Entry 3WOD (X-ray diffraction, 3.60 A resolution); this record covers chains B and D of the 8 polymer chains in the assembly.

# Chain B
Molecule: DNA-directed RNA polymerase subunit alpha
Organism: Thermus thermophilus
Notes: EC 2.7.7.6
UniProt: Q5SHR6 (RPOA_THET8); residue numbers follow UniProt; this construct covers 1-315
Chain sequence (315 residues; row label = number of the first residue in the row):
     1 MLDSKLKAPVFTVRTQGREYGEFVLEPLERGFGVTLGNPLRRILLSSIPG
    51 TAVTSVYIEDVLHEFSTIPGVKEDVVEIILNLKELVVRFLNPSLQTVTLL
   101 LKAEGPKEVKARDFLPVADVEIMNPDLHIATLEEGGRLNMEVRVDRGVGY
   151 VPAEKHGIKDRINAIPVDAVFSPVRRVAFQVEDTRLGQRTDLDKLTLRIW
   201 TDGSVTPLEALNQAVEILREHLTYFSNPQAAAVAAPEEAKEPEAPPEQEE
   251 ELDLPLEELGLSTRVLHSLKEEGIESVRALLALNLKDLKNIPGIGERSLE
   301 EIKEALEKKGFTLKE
Not modelled in the structure: 1-3, 236-315

# Chain D
Molecule: DNA-directed RNA polymerase subunit beta'
Organism: Thermus thermophilus
Notes: EC 2.7.7.6
UniProt: Q8RQE8 (RPOC_THET8); residue numbers follow UniProt; this construct covers 1-1524
Chain sequence (1524 residues; each row starts with the number of its first residue):
     1 MKKEVRKVRIALASPEKIRSWSYGEVEKPETINYRTLKPERDGLFDERIF
    51 GPIKDYECACGKYKRQRFEGKVCERCGVEVTKSIVRRYRMGHIELATPAA
   101 HIWFVKDVPSKIGTLLDLSATELEQVLYFSKYIVLDPKGAILNGVPVEKR
   151 QLLTDEEYRELRYGKQETYPLPPGVDALVKDGEEVVKGQELAPGVVSRLD
   201 GVALYRFPRRVRVEYVKKERAGLRLPLAAWVEKEAYKPGEILAELPEPYL
   251 FRAEEEGVVELKELEEGAFLVLRREDEPVATYFLPVGMTPLVVHGEIVEK
   301 GQPLAEAKGLLRMPRQVRAAQVEAEEEGETVYLTLFLEWTEPKDYRVQPH
   351 MNVVVPEGARVEAGDKIVAAIDPEEEVIAEAEGVVHLHEPASILVVKARV
   401 YPFEDDVEVSTGDRVAPGDVLADGGKVKSDVYGRVEVDLVRNVVRVVESY
   451 DIDARMGAEAIQQLLKELDLEALEKELLEEMKHPSRARRAKARKRLEVVR
   501 AFLDSGNRPEWMILEAVPVLPPDLRPMVQVDGGRFATSDLNDLYRRLINR
   551 NNRLKKLLAQGAPEIIIRNEKRMLQEAVDALLDNGRRGAPVTNPGSDRPL
   601 RSLTDILSGKQGRFRQNLLGKRVDYSGRSVIVVGPQLKLHQCGLPKRMAL
   651 ELFKPFLLKKMEEKGIAPNVKAARRMLERQRDIKDEVWDALEEVIHGKVV
   701 LLNRAPTLHRLGIQAFQPVLVEGQSIQLHPLVCEAFNADFDGDQMAVHVP
   751 LSSFAQAEARIQMLSAHNLLSPASGEPLAKPSRDIILGLYYITQVRKEKK
   801 GAGLEFATPEEALAAHERGEVALNAPIKVAGRETSVGRLKYVFANPDEAL
   851 LAVAHGIVDLQDVVTVRYMGKRLETSPGRILFARIVAEAVEDEKVAWELI
   901 QLDVPQEKNSLKDLVYQAFLRLGMEKTARLLDALKYYGFTFSTTSGITIG
   951 IDDAVIPEEKKQYLEEADRKLLQIEQAYEMGFLTDRERYDQILQLWTETT
  1001 EKVTQAVFKNFEENYPFNPLYVMAQSGARGNPQQIRQLCGLRGLMQKPSG
  1051 ETFEVPVRSSFREGLTVLEYFISSHGARKGGADTALRTADSGYLTRKLVD
  1101 VTHEIVVREADCGTTNYISVPLFQPDEVTRSLRLRKRADIEAGLYGRVLA
  1151 REVEVLGVRLEEGRYLSMDDVHLLIKAAEAGEIQEVPVRSPLTCQTRYGV
  1201 CQKCYGYDLSMARPVSIGEAVGIVAAQSIGEPGTQLTMRTFHTGGVAGAA
  1251 DITQGLPRVIELFEARRPKAKAVISEIDGVVRIEETEEKLSVFVESEGFS
  1301 KEYKLPKEARLLVKDGDYVEAGQPLTRGAIDPHQLLEAKGPEAVERYLVE
  1351 EIQKVYRAQGVKLHDKHIEIVVRQMMKYVEVTDPGDSRLLEGQVLEKWDV
  1401 EALNERLIAEGKTPVAWKPLLMGVTKSALSTKSWLSAASFQNTTHVLTEA
  1451 AIAGKKDELIGLKENVILGRLIPAGTGSDFVRFTQVVDQKTLKAIEEARK
  1501 EAVEAKERPAARRGVKREQPGKQA
Not modelled in the structure: 1, 1239-1254, 1506-1524
Disulfides: Cys-58/Cys-60
Ion coordination: Zn2+: Cys-1112, Cys-1201, Cys-1204

# How chain B and chain D interact
Contacting residue pairs - 46 pairs, chain B then chain D:
  Leu-45(B) / Leu-851(D)
  Leu-45(B) / His-855(D)
  Phe-65(B) / Leu-813(D)  hydrophobic
  Asp-74(B) / Arg-872(D)  salt bridge
  Val-76(B) / Arg-872(D)
  Glu-77(B) / Arg-867(D)  salt bridge
  Glu-77(B) / Arg-872(D)  salt bridge
  Leu-80(B) / Val-842(D)  hydrophobic
  Leu-80(B) / Ala-844(D)
  Leu-80(B) / Arg-867(D)
  Asn-81(B) / Arg-867(D)  hydrogen bond
  Lys-83(B) / Val-842(D)  hydrogen bond (side chain-backbone)
  Lys-83(B) / Glu-848(D)
  Glu-84(B) / Ala-844(D)
  Glu-84(B) / Asn-845(D)
  Glu-84(B) / Arg-867(D)  salt bridge
  Gly-149(B) / His-855(D)
  Tyr-150(B) / Phe-843(D)
  Tyr-150(B) / Glu-848(D)
  Tyr-150(B) / Ala-852(D)  hydrophobic
  Tyr-150(B) / His-855(D)
  Pro-152(B) / Ile-857(D)  hydrophobic
  Glu-154(B) / Val-821(D)
  Glu-154(B) / Lys-840(D)  salt bridge
  Asp-168(B) / Val-842(D)
  Val-170(B) / Glu-848(D)
  Val-174(B) / Leu-851(D)
  Arg-175(B) / Asn-845(D)
  Arg-175(B) / Asp-847(D)
  Arg-176(B) / Arg-884(D)
  Arg-176(B) / Glu-888(D)  salt bridge
  Gln-180(B) / Tyr-936(D)
  Arg-185(B) / Asp-689(D)  salt bridge
  Arg-185(B) / Glu-692(D)
  Leu-186(B) / Asp-685(D)
  Gly-187(B) / Asp-685(D)
  Gln-188(B) / Lys-646(D)
  Gln-188(B) / Arg-647(D)
  Gln-188(B) / Ile-683(D)
  Gln-188(B) / Asp-685(D)
  Gln-188(B) / Trp-688(D)  hydrogen bond
  Gln-188(B) / Glu-722(D)
  Arg-189(B) / Glu-722(D)
  Thr-190(B) / Leu-720(D)
  Thr-190(B) / Glu-722(D)  hydrogen bond (backbone-side chain)
  Asp-191(B) / Glu-722(D)
Interface residues without a listed pair, chain B (29 interface residues in all): Ser-46, Lys-155, Phe-179
Interface residues without a listed pair, chain D (29 interface residues in all): Val-721, Ala-854

# Summary
The chain B/chain D interface involves 29 residues from each chain; the contacts include 4 hydrogen bonds and
7 salt bridges. Among the polar pairs are Asp-74(B)/Arg-872(D), Glu-77(B)/Arg-867(D) and Glu-77(B)/Arg-872(D).
Cys-1112(D), Cys-1201(D) and Cys-1204(D) form the Zn2+ site.
Here chain B is DNA-directed RNA polymerase subunit alpha and chain D is DNA-directed RNA polymerase subunit
beta', both from Thermus thermophilus. Entry 3WOD (RNA polymerase-gp39 complex) was determined by X-ray
diffraction (same publication as 3WOE).
